PDB entry 8EBP | electron microscopy, 3.38 A resolution | chains A and L of the 6 polymer chains in the assembly

[Chain A]
Protein: Fusion glycoprotein F0
Source organism: Human metapneumovirus A
Notes: engineered mutation(s): Q100R, S101R, A113C, D185P, A339C
Amino-acid sequence (435 residues; each row starts with the number of its first residue):
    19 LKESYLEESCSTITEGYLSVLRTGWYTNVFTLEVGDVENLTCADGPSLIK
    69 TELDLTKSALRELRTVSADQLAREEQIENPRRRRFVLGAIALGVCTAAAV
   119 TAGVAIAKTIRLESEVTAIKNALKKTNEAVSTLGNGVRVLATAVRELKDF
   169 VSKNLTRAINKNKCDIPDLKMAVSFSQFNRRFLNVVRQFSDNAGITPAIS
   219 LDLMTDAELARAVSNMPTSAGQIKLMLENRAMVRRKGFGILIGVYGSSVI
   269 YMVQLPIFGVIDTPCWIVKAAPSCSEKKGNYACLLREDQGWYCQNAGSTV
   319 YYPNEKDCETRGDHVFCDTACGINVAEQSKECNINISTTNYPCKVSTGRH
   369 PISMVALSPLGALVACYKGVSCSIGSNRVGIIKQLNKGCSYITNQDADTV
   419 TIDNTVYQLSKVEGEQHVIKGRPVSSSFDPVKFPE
Disulfides: Cys-28/Cys-407, Cys-60/Cys-182, Cys-113/Cys-339, Cys-283/Cys-311, Cys-292/Cys-301, Cys-326/Cys-335, Cys-350/Cys-361, Cys-384/Cys-390
Reported in the primary citation:
  - self-association interface (contacts with another copy of this molecule): Ile-95 to Val-122
  - conformationally variable residues (helix shift): Val-84 to Glu-92

[Chain L]
Protein: RSV-199 light chain protein
Source organism: Homo sapiens
Amino-acid sequence (216 residues; each row starts with the number of its first residue; note: 1 number in that range is skipped by the numbering (no residue carries it; nothing is unmodelled there); a row labelled like 30A-30C holds insertion residues (30A, then the next letters in order)):
     1 QAVVTQPPS
    11 VSGAPGQRVIISCTGSGSNL
30A-30C GAD
    31 YGVHWYQQLPGTAPKLLIYGDRNRPSGVPDRFSGSKSGTSASLAITGLQA
    81 EDEADYYCQSYDRSL
   95A N
    96 WVFGGGTKLTVLGQPKAAPSVTLFPPSSEELQANKATLVCLISDFYPGAV
   146 TVAWKADSSPVNAGVETTKPSKQSNNKYAASSYLSLTPEQWKSHKSYSCQ
   196 VTHEGSTVEKTVAPAECS
Disulfides: Cys-23/Cys-88, Cys-135/Cys-194

[Interface between chain A and chain L]
Residue-residue contacts (11; chain A residue first):
  Arg-156(A) with Asp-30C(L)
  Asn-233(A) with Arg-93(L)
  Met-234(A) with Tyr-31(L)
  Pro-235(A) with Ala-30B(L); Asp-30C(L); Tyr-31(L)
  Thr-236(A) with Tyr-31(L), hydrogen bond (backbone-side chain); Tyr-91(L)
  Ser-237(A) with Tyr-91(L)
  Ala-238(A) with Tyr-91(L), hydrogen bond (backbone-side chain); Asn-95A(L)
Interface residues without a listed pair, chain A (8 interface residues in all): Ser-232
Interface residues without a listed pair, chain L (8 interface residues in all): Gly-30A, Trp-96

[Summary]
The chain A/chain L interface involves 8 residues from each chain; the contacts include 2 hydrogen bonds.
Polar contacts include Thr-236(A)/Tyr-31(L) and Ala-238(A)/Tyr-91(L). From the paper: conformational
variability at Val-84(A); a self-association interface involving Ile-95(A).
Here chain A is Fusion glycoprotein F0 (Human metapneumovirus A) and chain L is RSV-199 light chain protein
(Homo sapiens). Entry 8EBP (HMPV F dimer bound to RSV-199 Fab) was determined by electron microscopy together
with 8DZW and 8E2U from the same study.
